Entry 8TYS (X-ray diffraction, 2.90 A resolution); this record covers chains A and D of the 6 polymer chains in the assembly.

[Chain A (and D)]
Protein: Collagen alpha-1(IV) chain
From: Drosophila melanogaster
Notes: chain D of this document is another copy of the same molecule, construct and numbering; everything in this record applies to it too
UniProtKB: P08120 (CO4A1_DROME); residues 0-229 here correspond to UniProt positions 1550-1779 (UniProt number = residue number + 1550)
Chain sequence (230 residues; numbered 0 to 229; the number before each row is that of its first residue; numbering starts at 0):
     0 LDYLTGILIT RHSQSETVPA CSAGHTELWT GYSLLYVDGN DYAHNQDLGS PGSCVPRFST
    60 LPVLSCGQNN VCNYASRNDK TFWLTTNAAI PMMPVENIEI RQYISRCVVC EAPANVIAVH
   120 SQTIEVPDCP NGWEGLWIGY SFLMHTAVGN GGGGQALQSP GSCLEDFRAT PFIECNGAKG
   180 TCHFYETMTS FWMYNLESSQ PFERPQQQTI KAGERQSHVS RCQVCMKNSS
Unresolved in the structure: 0-4, 228-229 (chain D: 0-2, 229)
Disulfides: Cys20-Cys109, Cys53-Cys106, Cys65-Cys71, Cys128-Cys224, Cys162-Cys221, Cys174-Cys181
From the paper describing this entry:
  - binding site for chloride ion: Ala74 to Asp78

[How chain A and chain D interact]
Contacting residue pairs (32):
  Asn39(A) - Val147(D)
  Asp40(A) - Val147(D)
  Gly66(A) - Glu185(D)
  Gln67(A) - Glu185(D)  hydrogen bond (backbone-side chain)
  Asn68(A) - Glu185(D)
  Ser75(A) - Tyr184(D)  hydrogen bond (backbone-side chain)
  Arg76(A) - Ala146(D)  hydrogen bond (side chain-backbone)
  Arg76(A) - Val147(D)
  Arg76(A) - Glu173(D)  salt bridge
  Arg76(A) - Asn175(D)  hydrogen bond (backbone-side chain)
  Arg76(A) - Tyr184(D)
  Arg76(A) - Thr186(D)  hydrogen bond
  Asn77(A) - Asn77(D)  hydrogen bond (backbone-side chain)
  Asn77(A) - Lys79(D)
  Asn77(A) - Asn175(D)
  Lys79(A) - Arg76(D)
  Lys79(A) - Asn77(D)  hydrogen bond
  Ala146(A) - Arg76(D)  hydrogen bond (backbone-side chain)
  Val147(A) - Asn39(D)
  Val147(A) - Asp40(D)
  Val147(A) - Arg76(D)
  Glu173(A) - Arg76(D)  salt bridge
  Asn175(A) - Arg76(D)  hydrogen bond (side chain-backbone)
  Ala177(A) - Lys178(D)
  His182(A) - Asn72(D)
  Tyr184(A) - Ser75(D)  hydrogen bond (side chain-backbone)
  Tyr184(A) - Arg76(D)
  Glu185(A) - Gly66(D)
  Glu185(A) - Gln67(D)  hydrogen bond (side chain-backbone)
  Glu185(A) - Asn68(D)  hydrogen bond (side chain-backbone)
  Glu185(A) - Val70(D)
  Thr186(A) - Arg76(D)  hydrogen bond
Interface residues without a listed pair, chain A (23 interface residues in all): Asp37, Val70, Met91, Pro93, Lys178
Interface residues without a listed pair, chain D (23 interface residues in all): Asp37, Ala74, Pro93, Ala177
The authors on this interface:
  - specific contacts: Arg76(A)-Glu173(D) (salt bridge)

[Summary]
Chain A and chain D each contribute 23 residues to their interface, with 13 hydrogen bonds and 2 salt bridges.
Polar contacts include Arg76(A)-Glu173(D), Gln67(A)-Glu185(D) and Ser75(A)-Tyr184(D). The paper describes a
salt bridge between Arg76(A) and Glu173(D). The paper reports a binding site for chloride ion at Ala74(A).
Chain A and chain D are both Collagen alpha-1(IV) chain (Drosophila melanogaster); the structure, Adaptive
mechanism of collagen IV scaffold assembly in Drosophila: crystal structure of tissue-extracted NC1 hexamer,
was determined by X-ray diffraction.
